PDB entry 8XJK | electron microscopy, 2.63 A resolution | chains A and E of the 5 polymer chains in the assembly

[Chain A]
Protein: Engineered miniGq
From: synthetic construct
Sequence (246 residues; numbered 1 to 246; the number before each row is that of its first residue):
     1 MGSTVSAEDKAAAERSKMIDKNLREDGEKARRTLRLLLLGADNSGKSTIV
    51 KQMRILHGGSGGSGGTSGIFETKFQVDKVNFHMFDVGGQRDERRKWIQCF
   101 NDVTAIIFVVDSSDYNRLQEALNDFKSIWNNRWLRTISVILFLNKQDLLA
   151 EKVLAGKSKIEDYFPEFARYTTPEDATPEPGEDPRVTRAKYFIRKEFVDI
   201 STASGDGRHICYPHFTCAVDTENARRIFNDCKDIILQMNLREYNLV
Disordered / not traced: 1-4, 55-67, 88-92

[Chain E]
Protein: Antibody fragment scFv16
From: synthetic construct
Notes: antibody fragment or engineered binder
Sequence (254 residues; row label = number of the first residue in the row; note: 1 number in that range is skipped by the numbering (no residue carries it; nothing is unmodelled there)):
     1 VQLVESGGGLVQPGGSRKLSCSASGFAFSSFGMHWVRQAPEKGLEWVAYI
    51 SSGSGTIYYADTVKGRFTISRDDPKNTLFLQMTSLRSEDTAMYYCVRSIY
   101 YYGSSPFDFWGQGTTLTVS
   121 SGGGGSGGGGSGGGGSDIVMTQATSSVPVTPGESVSISCRSSKSLLHSNG
   171 NTYLYWFLQRPGQSPQLLIYRMSNLASGVPDRFSGSGSGTAFTLTISRLE
   221 AEDVGVYYCMQHLEYPLTFGAGTKLELLEENLYFQ
Disordered / not traced: 121-136, 248-255
Cystine bridges: Cys21-Cys95, Cys159-Cys229

[Interface between chain A and chain E]
Pairs across the interface (25; chain A residue first):
  Val5(A) - His167(E)
  Ser6(A) - His167(E)  hydrogen bond (backbone-side chain)
  Ser6(A) - Asn169(E)
  Ser6(A) - Tyr173(E)  hydrogen bond
  Ala7(A) - His232(E)
  Ala7(A) - Leu233(E)
  Glu8(A) - Tyr100(E)
  Glu8(A) - Pro106(E)
  Glu8(A) - Tyr173(E)
  Glu8(A) - Tyr175(E)  hydrogen bond
  Glu8(A) - Arg191(E)  salt bridge
  Glu8(A) - His232(E)  salt bridge
  Asp9(A) - Asn169(E)  hydrogen bond
  Asp9(A) - Tyr173(E)
  Ala11(A) - Tyr100(E)  hydrophobic
  Ala12(A) - Tyr100(E)
  Glu14(A) - Ser51(E)  hydrogen bond
  Glu14(A) - Ser52(E)
  Glu14(A) - Gly55(E)
  Glu14(A) - Thr56(E)  hydrogen bond
  Arg15(A) - Ile99(E)
  Arg15(A) - Tyr100(E)
  Arg15(A) - Tyr101(E)
  Met18(A) - Ser52(E)
  Met18(A) - Gly53(E)
Interface residues without a listed pair, chain E (20 interface residues in all): Ser30, Tyr49, Glu234, Tyr235

[Overview]
10 residues of chain A and 20 residues of chain E are in contact; the contacts include 6 hydrogen bonds and 2
salt bridges. Polar pairs include Glu8(A)-Arg191(E), Glu8(A)-His232(E) and Ser6(A)-His167(E).
Here chain A is Engineered miniGq and chain E is Antibody fragment scFv16, both from synthetic construct.
Entry 8XJK (Cloprosetnol bound Prostaglandin F2-alpha receptor-Gq Protein Complex) was determined by electron
microscopy together with 8XJL, 8XJM, 8XJN and 8XJO from the same study.
